PDB entry 9B62 | electron microscopy, 2.90 A resolution | chains E and F of the 7 polymer chains in the assembly

Chain E:
Molecule: E3 SUMO-protein ligase RanBP2
Source organism: Homo sapiens
Notes: EC 2.3.2.-
Reference sequence: P49792 (RBP2_HUMAN); residues 2446-3060 here = UniProt positions 2446-3060
Chain sequence (619 residues; numbered 2442 to 3060; the number before each row is that of its first residue):
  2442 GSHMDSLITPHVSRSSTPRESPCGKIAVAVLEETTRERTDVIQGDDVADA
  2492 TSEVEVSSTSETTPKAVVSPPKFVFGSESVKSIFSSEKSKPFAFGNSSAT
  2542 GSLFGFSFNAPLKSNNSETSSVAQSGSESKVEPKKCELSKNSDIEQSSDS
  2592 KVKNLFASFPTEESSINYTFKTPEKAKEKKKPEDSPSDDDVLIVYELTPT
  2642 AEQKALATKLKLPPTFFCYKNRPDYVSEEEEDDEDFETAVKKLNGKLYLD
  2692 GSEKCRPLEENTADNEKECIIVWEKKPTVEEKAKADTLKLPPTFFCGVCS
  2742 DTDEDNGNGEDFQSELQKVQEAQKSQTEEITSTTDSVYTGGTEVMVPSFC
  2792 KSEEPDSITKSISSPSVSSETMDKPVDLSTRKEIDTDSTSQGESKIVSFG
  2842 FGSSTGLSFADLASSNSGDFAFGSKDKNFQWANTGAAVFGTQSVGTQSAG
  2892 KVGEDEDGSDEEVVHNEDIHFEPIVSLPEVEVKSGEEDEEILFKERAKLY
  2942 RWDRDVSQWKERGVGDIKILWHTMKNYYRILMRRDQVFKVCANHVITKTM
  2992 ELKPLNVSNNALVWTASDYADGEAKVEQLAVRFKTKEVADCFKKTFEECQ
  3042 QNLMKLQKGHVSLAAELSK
Disordered / not traced: 2442-2506, 2518-2630, 2693-2840, 2882-2910, 3049-3060
Sequence notes: expression tag (2442-2445)
Swiss-Prot annotation at these positions:
  - region: Asp2631 to Val2635 (Interaction with sumoylated RANGAP1)
  - modified residue: Ser2462 (Phosphoserine), Ser2493 (Phosphoserine), Ser2510 (Phosphoserine), Ser2526 (Phosphoserine), Thr2613 (Phosphothreonine), Tyr2666 (Phosphotyrosine), Ser2668 (Phosphoserine), Ser2741 (Phosphoserine), Thr2743 (Phosphothreonine), Ser2805 (Phosphoserine), Ser2900 (Phosphoserine)
  - cross-link (Glycyl lysine isopeptide (Lys-Gly)): Lys2522 (interchain with G-Cter in SUMO2), Lys2592 (interchain with G-Cter in SUMO), Lys2594 (interchain with G-Cter in SUMO1), Lys2612 (interchain with G-Cter in SUMO2), Lys2792 (interchain with G-Cter in SUMO2), Lys2815 (interchain with G-Cter in SUMO2)

Chain F:
Molecule: GTP-binding nuclear protein Ran
Source organism: Homo sapiens
Notes: EC 3.6.5.-
Reference sequence: P62826 (RAN_HUMAN); numbering as in UniProt (aligned over 1-216)
Chain sequence (222 residues; row label = number of the first residue in the row; numbers below 1 keep their minus sign (Gly-5 is residue -5)):
    -5 GSHMASMAAQGEPQVQFKLVLVGDGGTGKTTFVKRHLTGEFEKKYVATLG
    45 VEVHPLVFHTNRGPIKFNVWDTAGLEKFGGLRDGYYIQAQCAIIMFDVTS
    95 RVTYKNVPNWHRDLVRVCENIPIVLCGNKVDIKDRKVKAKSIVFHRKKNL
   145 QYYDISAKSNYNFEKPFLWLARKLIGDPNLEFVAMPALAPPEVVMDPALA
   195 AQYEHDLEVAQTTALPDEDDDL
Disordered / not traced: -5 to 7, 213-216
Sequence notes: expression tag (-5 to 0); engineered mutation Leu69 (Gln in P62826)
Ion coordination: Mg2+: Thr24, Thr42 (together with GTP)
Ligand contacts: GTP (guanosine-5'-triphosphate): Gly17, Asp18, Gly19, Gly20, Thr21, Gly22, Lys23, Thr24, Thr25, Phe35, Glu36, Lys37, Lys38, Tyr39, Val40, Ala41, Thr42, Asp65, Thr66, Ala67, Gly68, Leu69, Asn122, Lys123, Asp125, Ile126, Ser150, Ala151, Lys152
Swiss-Prot annotation at these positions:
  - region: Lys37 to Val45 (Switch-I), Gly68 to Gln84 (Switch-II), Asp211 to Leu216 (Interaction with RANBP1)
  - binding site (GTP): Asp18 to Thr25, Glu36 to Thr42, Gly68, Asn122 to Asp125, Ser150 to Lys152
  - modified residue: Ala2 (N-acetylalanine), Thr24 (Phosphothreonine), Lys37 (N6-acetyllysine), Lys60 (N6-acetyllysine), Lys71 (N6-acetyllysine), Lys99 (N6-acetyllysine), Lys134 (N6-acetyllysine), Lys159 (N6-acetyllysine)
  - cross-link (Glycyl lysine isopeptide (Lys-Gly)): Lys71 (interchain with G-Cter in SUMO2), Lys152 (interchain with G-Cter in SUMO2)
From the paper describing this entry:
  - conformationally variable residues (loop rearrangement): Phe72

Chain E / chain F interface:
Residue-residue contacts (71; chain E residue first):
  Pro2914(E) - Leu168(F)
  Pro2914(E) - Ile169(F)
  Pro2914(E) - Gly170(F)
  Ile2915(E) - Gln84(F)
  Ile2915(E) - Leu168(F)  hydrogen bond (backbone-backbone)
  Val2916(E) - Leu168(F)
  Val2916(E) - Ile169(F)
  Leu2918(E) - Val9(F)  hydrophobic
  Leu2918(E) - Arg56(F)  hydrogen bond (backbone-side chain)
  Leu2918(E) - Ile169(F)  hydrophobic
  Pro2919(E) - Arg56(F)
  Glu2920(E) - Asn55(F)
  Val2921(E) - Asn55(F)  hydrogen bond (backbone-backbone)
  Val2923(E) - Val177(F)  hydrophobic
  Lys2924(E) - Met179(F)
  Lys2924(E) - Pro180(F)
  Ser2925(E) - Met179(F)
  Gly2926(E) - Ala181(F)  hydrogen bond (backbone-backbone)
  Tyr2941(E) - Leu209(F)  hydrophobic
  Trp2943(E) - Val203(F)  hydrophobic
  Trp2943(E) - Ala204(F)  hydrophobic
  Trp2943(E) - Thr207(F)
  Arg2945(E) - Gln196(F)
  Trp2950(E) - Ala204(F)  hydrogen bond (side chain-backbone)
  Trp2950(E) - Thr207(F)  hydrogen bond
  Trp2950(E) - Leu209(F)  hydrophobic
  Trp2950(E) - Pro210(F)
  Lys2951(E) - Glu34(F)  salt bridge
  Lys2951(E) - Glu36(F)  salt bridge
  Glu2952(E) - Arg29(F)  salt bridge
  Glu2952(E) - Gly33(F)
  Glu2952(E) - Glu34(F)  hydrogen bond (backbone-backbone)
  Arg2953(E) - Thr32(F)  hydrogen bond (side chain-backbone)
  Tyr2968(E) - Ala183(F)
  Arg2970(E) - Pro184(F)
  Arg2974(E) - Met179(F)
  Arg2974(E) - Ala181(F)
  Arg2975(E) - Arg29(F)  hydrogen bond (side chain-backbone)
  Arg2975(E) - His30(F)  hydrogen bond (side chain-backbone)
  Arg2975(E) - Gly33(F)
  Arg2975(E) - Phe157(F)
  Gln2977(E) - Asn154(F)  hydrogen bond (side chain-backbone)
  Gln2977(E) - Phe157(F)
  Gln2977(E) - Glu158(F)
  Val2978(E) - His30(F)
  Val2978(E) - Phe52(F)  hydrophobic
  Val2978(E) - Phe157(F)  hydrophobic
  Val2978(E) - Glu158(F)
  Phe2979(E) - Val177(F)
  Phe2979(E) - Ala178(F)
  Phe2979(E) - Met179(F)
  Lys2980(E) - His30(F)  hydrogen bond (side chain-backbone)
  Lys2980(E) - Val51(F)
  Val2981(E) - Met179(F)  hydrophobic
  Val2981(E) - Ala181(F)  hydrophobic
  Asn2984(E) - Leu182(F)  hydrogen bond (side chain-backbone)
  Asn2984(E) - Pro184(F)
  Val2986(E) - Pro184(F)  hydrophobic
  Lys2994(E) - Gln205(F)  hydrogen bond
  Leu2996(E) - Gln205(F)
  Asn2997(E) - Gln205(F)
  Val2998(E) - Thr207(F)
  Val2998(E) - Ala208(F)  hydrophobic
  Ser2999(E) - Asp211(F)
  Val3004(E) - Leu201(F)  hydrophobic
  Tyr3010(E) - Pro184(F)  hydrophobic
  Tyr3010(E) - Pro185(F)
  Val3017(E) - Tyr197(F)  hydrophobic
  Gln3019(E) - Tyr197(F)  hydrogen bond (side chain-backbone)
  Gln3019(E) - Asp200(F)
  Arg3023(E) - Asp211(F)
Other interface residues (no listed pair), chain E (50 interface residues in all): Phe2912, Glu2913, Ser2917, Arg2942, Ser2948, Val2955, His2985, Thr2988, Thr3006, Ser3008, Ala3021
Other interface residues (no listed pair), chain F (53 interface residues in all): Phe11, Leu31, Phe35, Leu50, Ile59, Ile115, Pro116, Asn143, Asn156, Trp163, Lys167, Phe176, Val187, Met189
The authors on this interface:
  - interface residues, chain E: Arg2975(E), Lys2980(E)
  - interface residues, chain F: Arg29(F), His30(F)

Summary:
50 residues of chain E face 53 of chain F across their interface; the contacts include 15 hydrogen bonds and 3
salt bridges. Among the polar pairs are Lys2951(E)-Glu34(F), Lys2951(E)-Glu36(F) and Glu2952(E)-Arg29(F).
Bound to chain F: GTP. The paper reports interface residues Arg2975(E), Lys2980(E) and Arg29(F) among others;
conformational variability at Phe72(F).
Chain E is E3 SUMO-protein ligase RanBP2 and chain F is GTP-binding nuclear protein Ran, both from Homo
sapiens; the structure, Human RANBP2/RAN(GTP)/RANGAP1-SUMO1/UBC9/CRM1/RAN(GTP) - composite map and model, was
determined by electron microscopy.
